Entry 8XYQ (electron microscopy, 2.80 A resolution); this record covers chains C and D of the 4 polymer chains in the assembly.

Chain C:
Name: Myb-like DNA-binding domain protein
Source organism: Tetrahymena thermophila SB210
Reference sequence: Q22VV9 (Q22VV9_TETTS); residue numbers follow UniProt; this construct covers 2-360
Chain sequence (364 residues; row label = number of the first residue in the row; numbers below 1 keep their minus sign (Gly-3 is residue -3)):
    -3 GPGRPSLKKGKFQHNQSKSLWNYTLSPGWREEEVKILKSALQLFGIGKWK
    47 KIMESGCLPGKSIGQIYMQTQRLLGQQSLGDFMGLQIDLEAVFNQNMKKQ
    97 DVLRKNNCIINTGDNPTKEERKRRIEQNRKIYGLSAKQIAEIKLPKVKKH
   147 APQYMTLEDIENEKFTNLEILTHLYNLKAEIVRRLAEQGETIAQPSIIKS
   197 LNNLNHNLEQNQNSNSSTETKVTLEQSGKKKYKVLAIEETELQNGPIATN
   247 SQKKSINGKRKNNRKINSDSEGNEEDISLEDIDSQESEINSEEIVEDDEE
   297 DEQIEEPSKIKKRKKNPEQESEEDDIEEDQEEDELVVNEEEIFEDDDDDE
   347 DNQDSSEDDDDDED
Not modelled in the structure: -3 to 151, 184-360
Construct notes: expression tag (-3 to 1)

Chain D:
Name: Transmembrane protein, putative
Source organism: Tetrahymena thermophila SB210
Reference sequence: I7M8B9 (I7M8B9_TETTS); residues 1-142 here correspond to UniProt positions 154-295 (UniProt number = residue number + 153)
Chain sequence (146 residues; numbered -3 to 142; the number before each row is that of its first residue; numbers below 1 keep their minus sign (Gly-3 is residue -3)):
    -3 GPEFMKKNGKSQNQPLDFTQYAKNMRKDLSNQDICLEDGALNHSYFLTKK
    47 GQYWTPLNQKALQRGIELFGVGNWKEINYDEFSGKANIVELELRTCMILG
    97 INDITEYYGKKISEEEQEEIKKSNIAKGKKENKLKDNIYQKLQQMQ
Not modelled in the structure: -3 to 9, 138-142
Construct notes: expression tag (-3 to 0)
What the authors report for this chain:
  - mutagenesis - F42E: abolished catalytic activity
  - mutagenesis - F42E: unchanged binding to MT-a70 family protein

Chain C / chain D interface:
Residue-residue contacts - 8 pairs, chain C then chain D:
  Leu164(C) with Gln48(D); Asn83(D); Glu86(D); Leu89(D), hydrophobic
  Leu167(C) with Val85(D), hydrophobic; Leu89(D), hydrophobic
  Tyr171(C) with Val85(D), hydrophobic; Glu88(D)
Interface residues without a listed pair, chain C (6 interface residues in all): Thr162, Glu165, Thr168
Interface residues without a listed pair, chain D (8 interface residues in all): Lys45, Ile84

In short:
6 residues of chain C face 8 of chain D across their interface. From the paper: F42E of chain D abolishes
catalytic activity; F42E of chain D leaves binding to MT-a70 family protein unchanged.
Here chain C is Myb-like DNA-binding domain protein and chain D is Transmembrane protein, putative, both from
Tetrahymena thermophila SB210. Entry 8XYQ (Cryo-EM structure of SAM-bound Tetrahymena DNA methyltransferase
complex MTA1c) was determined by electron microscopy, deposited together with 8XYL, 8XYP, 8XYX, 9U92, 9U9K and
9VU6.
